Entry 8Z8V (X-ray diffraction, 2.05 A resolution); this record covers chains A and B.

Chain A:
Molecule: Serum albumin
Organism: Homo sapiens
UniProtKB: P02768 (ALBU_HUMAN); residues 1-585 here correspond to UniProt positions 25-609 (UniProt number = residue number + 24)
Amino-acid sequence (585 residues; each row starts with the number of its first residue):
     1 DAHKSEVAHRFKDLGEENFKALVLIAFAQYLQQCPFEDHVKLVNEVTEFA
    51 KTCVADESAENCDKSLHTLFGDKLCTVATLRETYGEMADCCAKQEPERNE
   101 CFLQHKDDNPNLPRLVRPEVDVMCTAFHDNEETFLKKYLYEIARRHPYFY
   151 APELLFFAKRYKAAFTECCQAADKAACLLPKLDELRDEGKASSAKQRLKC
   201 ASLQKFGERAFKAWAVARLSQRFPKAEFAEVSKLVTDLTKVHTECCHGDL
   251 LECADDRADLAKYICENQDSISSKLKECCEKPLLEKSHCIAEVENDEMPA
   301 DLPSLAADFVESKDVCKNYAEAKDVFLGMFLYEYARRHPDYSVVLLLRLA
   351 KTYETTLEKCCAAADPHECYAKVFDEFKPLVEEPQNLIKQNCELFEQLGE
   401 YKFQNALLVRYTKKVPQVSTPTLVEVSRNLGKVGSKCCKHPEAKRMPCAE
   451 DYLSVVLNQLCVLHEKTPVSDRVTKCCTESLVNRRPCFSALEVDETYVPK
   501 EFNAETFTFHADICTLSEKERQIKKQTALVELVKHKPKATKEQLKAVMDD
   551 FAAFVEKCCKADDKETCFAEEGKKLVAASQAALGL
Not modelled in the structure: 1-3, 79-87
Cystine bridges: Cys53-Cys62, Cys75-Cys91, Cys90-Cys101, Cys124-Cys169, Cys168-Cys177, Cys200-Cys246, Cys245-Cys253, Cys265-Cys279, Cys278-Cys289, Cys316-Cys361, Cys360-Cys369, Cys392-Cys438, Cys437-Cys448, Cys461-Cys477, Cys476-Cys487, Cys514-Cys559, Cys558-Cys567
UniProt features mapped onto this chain:
  - binding site (Cu cation): His3
  - binding site (Ca(2+)): Glu6, Asp13, Glu244, Asp249, Glu252, Asp255, Asp259
  - binding site (Zn(2+)): His67, His247, Asp249
  - binding site ((4Z,15Z)-bilirubin IXalpha): Lys240
  - site: Lys4 (Not glycated), Lys20 (Not glycated), Lys41 (Not glycated), Lys64 (Not glycated), Lys73 (Not glycated), Lys93 (Not glycated), Lys106 (Not glycated), Lys136 (Not glycated), Lys159 (Not glycated), Lys174 (Not glycated), Lys181 (Not glycated), Lys190 (Not glycated), Lys195 (Not glycated), Lys199 (Aspirin-acetylated lysine), Lys205 (Not glycated), Lys212 (Not glycated), Lys240 (Not glycated), Lys262 (Not glycated), Lys274 (Not glycated), Lys286 (Not glycated) and 18 more in UniProt
  - modified residue: Ser5 (Phosphoserine), Ser58 (Phosphoserine), Ser65 (Phosphoserine), Thr83 (Phosphothreonine), Lys205 (N6-succinyllysine), Ser273 (Phosphoserine), Ser419 (Phosphoserine), Thr420 (Phosphothreonine), Thr422 (Phosphothreonine), Lys436 (N6-succinyllysine), Ser489 (Phosphoserine), Lys519 (N6-succinyllysine), Lys534 (N6-methyllysine), Lys564 (N6-succinyllysine)
  - glycosylation: Lys12 (N-linked (Glc) (glycation) lysine), Lys51 (N-linked (Glc) (glycation) lysine), Lys137 (N-linked (Glc) (glycation) lysine), Lys162 (N-linked (Glc) (glycation) lysine), Lys199 (N-linked (Glc) (glycation) lysine), Lys225 (N-linked (Glc) (glycation) lysine), Lys233 (N-linked (Glc) (glycation) lysine), Lys276 (N-linked (Glc) (glycation) lysine), Lys281 (N-linked (Glc) (glycation) lysine), Lys313 (N-linked (Glc) (glycation) lysine), Lys317 (N-linked (Glc) (glycation) lysine), Asn318 (N-linked (GlcNAc...) asparagine), Lys323 (N-linked (Glc) (glycation) lysine), Lys351 (N-linked (Glc) (glycation) lysine), Lys378 (N-linked (Glc) (glycation) lysine), Lys413 (N-linked (Glc) (glycation) lysine), Lys439 (N-linked (Glc) (glycation) lysine), Lys444 (N-linked (Glc) (glycation) lysine), Asp494 (N-linked (GlcNAc...) asparagine), Lys525 (N-linked (Glc) (glycation) lysine) and 4 more in UniProt

Chain B:
Molecule: ALB8:VHH
Organism: Homo sapiens
Notes: antibody fragment or engineered binder
Amino-acid sequence (123 residues; numbered 1 to 123; the number before each row is that of its first residue):
     1 EVQLVESGGGLVQPGNSLRLSCAASGFTFSSFGMSWVRQAPGKGLEWVSS
    51 ISGSGSDTLYADSVKGRFTISRDNAKTTLYLQMNSLRPEDTAVYYCTIGG
   101 SLSRSSQGTLVTVSSTSHHHHHH
Not modelled in the structure: 116-123
Cystine bridges: Cys22-Cys96

How chain A and chain B interact:
Pairs across the interface - 30 pairs, chain A then chain B:
  Lys313(A) - Gly99(B)
  Lys313(A) - Gly100(B)
  Lys313(A) - Ser101(B)  hydrogen bond (backbone-backbone)
  Asp314(A) - Ser101(B)  hydrogen bond
  Cys316(A) - Phe32(B)
  Lys317(A) - Ser101(B)
  Lys317(A) - Ser105(B)  hydrogen bond
  Tyr319(A) - Phe32(B)  hydrophobic
  Ala320(A) - Val2(B)
  Ala320(A) - Phe32(B)  hydrophobic
  Ala320(A) - Ile98(B)  hydrophobic
  Glu321(A) - Glu1(B)
  Glu321(A) - Val2(B)  hydrogen bond (side chain-backbone)
  Lys323(A) - Phe32(B)
  Cys361(A) - Ser31(B)
  Cys361(A) - Phe32(B)
  Cys361(A) - Gly33(B)  hydrogen bond (backbone-backbone)
  Ala362(A) - Ser31(B)  hydrogen bond (backbone-backbone)
  Ala362(A) - Gly33(B)
  Ala362(A) - Ser52(B)
  Ala362(A) - Gly53(B)  hydrogen bond (backbone-backbone)
  Ala363(A) - Gly33(B)
  Ala363(A) - Ser52(B)
  Ala364(A) - Ser50(B)
  Ala364(A) - Ile51(B)
  Ala364(A) - Ser52(B)
  Ala364(A) - Asp57(B)
  Ala364(A) - Leu59(B)  hydrophobic
  Asp365(A) - Leu59(B)
  Pro366(A) - Gly99(B)
Also at the interface, not in a pair above, chain B (20 interface residues in all): Gly26, Phe27, Leu102, Ser103

Overview:
14 residues of chain A face 20 of chain B across their interface, with 7 hydrogen bonds. Among the polar pairs
are Asp314(A)-Ser101(B), Lys317(A)-Ser105(B) and Glu321(A)-Val2(B).
Here chain A is Serum albumin and chain B is ALB8:VHH, both from Homo sapiens. Entry 8Z8V (Crystal structure
of human serum albumin in complex with ALB8(VHH) domain of ozoralizumab) was determined by X-ray diffraction,
deposited together with 8Z8M.
